PDB entry 7VOX | X-ray diffraction, 2.10 A resolution | chains D and A of the 4 polymer chains in the assembly

[Chain D]
Molecule: 16-nt DNA strand
Sequence (16 nucleotides; numbered 1 to 16; the number before each row is that of its first residue):
     1 TCGATAATAA ATATTT

[Chain A]
Protein: Hepatocyte nuclear factor 3-alpha
Source organism: Homo sapiens
UniProt: P55317 (FOXA1_HUMAN); numbering as in UniProt (aligned over 168-264)
Chain sequence (102 residues; each row starts with the number of its first residue):
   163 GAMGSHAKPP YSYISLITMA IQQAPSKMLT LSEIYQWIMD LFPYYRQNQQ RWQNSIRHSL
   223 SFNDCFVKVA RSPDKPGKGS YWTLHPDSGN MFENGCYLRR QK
Disordered / not traced: 163-167, 253-264
Sequence notes: expression tag (163-167)
Ion coordination: Mg2+: Ser177 (shared with 1 residue of chain C)
Curated features (UniProtKB/Swiss-Prot):
  - DNA-binding region: Ala169 to Leu260 (Fork-head)
What the authors report for this chain:
  - binding site for the 16-nt DNA strand (chain D): Asn216, Ser217, His220, Lys240
  - binding site for the 16-nt DNA strand: Arg219, Lys240, Ser242
  - self-association interface (contacts with another copy of this molecule); pairs are residue here / residue on that copy: Tyr173-Gln184, Ser174
  - Mg2+ coordination: Ser174, Ser177
  - mutagenesis - S177A: unchanged binding to the 16-nt DNA strand (chain D)
  - mutagenesis - Y173A/S177A, S174A/S177A: decreased binding to the 16-nt DNA strand (chain D)
  - mutagenesis - S177A: unchanged signaling
  - mutagenesis - Y173A/S177A, Y173A/S174A/S177A, S174A/S177A: decreased signaling

[How chain D and chain A interact]
Residue-residue contacts (13; chain D residue first):
  DA6(D) with Ile176(A), phosphate contact
  DA7(D) with Ser174(A), phosphate contact; Tyr175(A), hydrogen bond to the phosphate
  DT8(D) with Tyr175(A), hydrogen bond to the phosphate; Arg213(A), phosphate contact; Ser217(A), hydrogen bond to the phosphate; His220(A), base contact
  DA9(D) with Arg213(A), salt bridge to the phosphate; Asn216(A), base contact; His220(A), base contact
  DA10(D) with Asn216(A), hydrogen bond to the base
  DT16(D) with Gly239(A), sugar contact; Lys240(A), base contact
Interface residues without a listed pair, chain A (10 interface residues in all): Lys170

[Overview]
6 residues of chain D and 10 residues of chain A are in contact, with 4 hydrogen bonds and 1 salt bridge.
Polar pairs include DA10(D)-Asn216(A), DA7(D)-Tyr175(A) and DT8(D)-Tyr175(A). From the paper: a binding site
for the 16-nt DNA strand (chain D) at Asn216(A), Ser217(A) and His220(A) among others; Y173A/S177A,
Y173A/S174A/S177A and S174A/S177A of chain A reduce signaling.
Chain D is a 16-nt DNA strand and chain A is Hepatocyte nuclear factor 3-alpha (Homo sapiens); the structure,
The crystal structure of human forkhead box protein A in complex with DNA 2, was determined by X-ray
diffraction.
